PDB entry 1CAO | X-ray diffraction, 1.90 A resolution | chain A

Chain A:
Molecule: Carbonic anhydrase II
From: Homo sapiens
Notes: EC 4.2.1.1
Reference sequence: P00918 (CAH2_HUMAN); the author numbering skips numbers that UniProt does not, so the offset changes along the chain: 2-125 = UniProt 1-124; 127-261 = UniProt 125-259
Amino-acid sequence (260 residues; row label = number of the first residue in the row; note: 1 number in that range is skipped by the numbering (no residue carries it; nothing is unmodelled there)):
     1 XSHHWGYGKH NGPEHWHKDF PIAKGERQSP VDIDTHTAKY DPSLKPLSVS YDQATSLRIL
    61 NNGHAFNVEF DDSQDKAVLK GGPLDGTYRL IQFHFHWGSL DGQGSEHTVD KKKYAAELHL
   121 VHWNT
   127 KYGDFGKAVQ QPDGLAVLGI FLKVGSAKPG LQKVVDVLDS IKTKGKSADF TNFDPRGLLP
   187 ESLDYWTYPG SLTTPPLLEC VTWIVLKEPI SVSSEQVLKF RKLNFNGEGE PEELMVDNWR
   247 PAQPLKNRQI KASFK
Modified positions: ACE (acetyl group) at position 1
Bound ions: Zn2+: His94, His96, His119 (together with hydrosulfuric acid)
Ligand contacts: hydrosulfuric acid (H2S): His94, His96, Glu106, His119, Thr199, Thr200

Summary:
Ligands of chain A: hydrosulfuric acid. His94, His96 and His119 form the Zn2+ site.
Chain A is Carbonic anhydrase II (Homo sapiens); the structure, Crystallographic studies of the binding of
protonated and unprotonated inhibitors to carbonic anhydrase using hydrogen sulphide ..., was determined by
X-ray diffraction, deposited together with 1CAN.
